7TKJ - chains C and D of the 27 polymer chains in the assembly; structure by electron microscopy, 7.50 A resolution (low resolution: residue-level contacts below are approximate; hydrogen-bond / salt-bridge calls are withheld).

# Chain C
Protein: ATP synthase subunit alpha
Source organism: Saccharomyces cerevisiae
UniProt: P07251 (ATPA_YEAST); residues 1-510 here correspond to UniProt positions 36-545 (UniProt number = residue number + 35)
Chain sequence (510 residues; row label = number of the first residue in the row):
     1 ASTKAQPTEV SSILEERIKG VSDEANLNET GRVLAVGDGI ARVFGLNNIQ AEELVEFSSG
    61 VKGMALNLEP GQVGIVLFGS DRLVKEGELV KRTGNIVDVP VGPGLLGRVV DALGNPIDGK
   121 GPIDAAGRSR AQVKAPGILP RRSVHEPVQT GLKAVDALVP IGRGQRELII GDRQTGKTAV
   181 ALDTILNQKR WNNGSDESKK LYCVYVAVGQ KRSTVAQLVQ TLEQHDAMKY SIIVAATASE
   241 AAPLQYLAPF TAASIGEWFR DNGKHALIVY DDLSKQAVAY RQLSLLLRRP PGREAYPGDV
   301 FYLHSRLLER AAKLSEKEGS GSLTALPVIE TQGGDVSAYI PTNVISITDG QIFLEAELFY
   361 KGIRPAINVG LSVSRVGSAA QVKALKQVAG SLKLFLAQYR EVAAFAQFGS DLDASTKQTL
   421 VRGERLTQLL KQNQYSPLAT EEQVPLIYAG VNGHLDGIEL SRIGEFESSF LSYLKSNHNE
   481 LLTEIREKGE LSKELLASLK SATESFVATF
Not modelled in the structure: 1-11, 408-412, 510
UniProt features mapped onto this chain:
  - binding site (ATP): Gly-171 to Thr-178
  - site: Ser-372 (Required for activity)
  - modified residue (Phosphoserine): Ser-22, Ser-143

# Chain D
Protein: ATP synthase subunit beta
Source organism: Saccharomyces cerevisiae
Notes: EC 7.1.2.2
UniProt: P00830 (ATPB_YEAST); residues 1-478 here correspond to UniProt positions 34-511 (UniProt number = residue number + 33)
Chain sequence (478 residues; numbered 1 to 478; the number before each row is that of its first residue):
     1 ASAAQSTPIT GKVTAVIGAI VDVHFEQSEL PAILNALEIK TPQGKLVLEV AQHLGENTVR
    61 TIAMDGTEGL VRGEKVLDTG GPISVPVGRE TLGRIINVIG EPIDERGPIK SKLRKPIHAD
   121 PPSFAEQSTS AEILETGIKV VDLLAPYARG GKIGLFGGAG VGKTVFIQEL INNIAKAHGG
   181 FSVFTGVGER TREGNDLYRE MKETGVINLE GESKVALVFG QMNEPPGARA RVALTGLTIA
   241 EYFRDEEGQD VLLFIDNIFR FTQAGSEVSA LLGRIPSAVG YQPTLATDMG LLQERITTTK
   301 KGSVTSVQAV YVPADDLTDP APATTFAHLD ATTVLSRGIS ELGIYPAVDP LDSKSRLLDA
   361 AVVGQEHYDV ASKVQETLQT YKSLQDIIAI LGMDELSEQD KLTVERARKI QRFLSQPFAV
   421 AEVFTGIPGK LVRLKDTVAS FKAVLEGKYD NIPEHAFYMV GGIEDVVAKA EKLAAEAN
Not modelled in the structure: 1-6, 476-478
UniProt features mapped onto this chain:
  - binding site (ATP): Gly-157 to Thr-164
  - modified residue: Thr-79 (Phosphothreonine), Thr-204 (Phosphothreonine), Ser-340 (Phosphoserine)

# How chain C and chain D interact
Pairs across the interface (20; chain C residue first):
  Asn-47(C) / Arg-72(D)
  Ile-49(C) / Leu-70(D)
  Ile-49(C) / Val-71(D)
  Gln-50(C) / Leu-70(D)
  Ala-51(C) / Glu-68(D)
  Ala-51(C) / Gly-69(D)
  Ala-51(C) / Leu-70(D)
  Leu-68(C) / Ala-15(D)
  Leu-68(C) / Val-16(D)
  Leu-68(C) / Ile-17(D)
  Pro-70(C) / Thr-14(D)
  Gly-292(C) / Val-279(D)
  Arg-293(C) / Val-279(D)
  Ser-305(C) / Asn-223(D)
  Arg-306(C) / Asn-223(D)
  Ser-337(C) / Ala-314(D)
  Ser-346(C) / Ala-159(D)
  Thr-348(C) / Gly-160(D)
  Asp-349(C) / Gly-160(D)
  Gly-370(C) / Glu-341(D)
Also at the interface, not in a pair above, chain C (21 interface residues in all): Leu-66, Asn-67, Glu-69, Ile-138, Ala-338, Ile-345
Also at the interface, not in a pair above, chain D (19 interface residues in all): Gly-18, Thr-67, Asn-195, Gly-280

# In short
21 residues of chain C face 19 of chain D across their interface. From UniProt: 8 ATP-binding residues on
chain C; 8 ATP-binding residues on chain D.
Chain C is ATP synthase subunit alpha and chain D is ATP synthase subunit beta, both from Saccharomyces
cerevisiae; the structure, Yeast ATP synthase State 2catalytic(d) with 10 mM ATP backbone model, was
determined by electron microscopy together with 7TJS, 7TJT, 7TJU, 7TJV, 7TJW, 7TJX and 30 further entries from
the same study.
